Entry 7MDF (X-ray diffraction, 2.30 A resolution); this record covers chain A.

Chain A:
Molecule: Beta-lactamase
Source organism: Escherichia coli CFT073
Notes: EC 3.5.2.6
Reference sequence: Q0P7K6 (Q0P7K6_ECOLX); residues 31-504 here = UniProt positions 31-504
Amino-acid sequence (480 residues; each row starts with the number of its first residue):
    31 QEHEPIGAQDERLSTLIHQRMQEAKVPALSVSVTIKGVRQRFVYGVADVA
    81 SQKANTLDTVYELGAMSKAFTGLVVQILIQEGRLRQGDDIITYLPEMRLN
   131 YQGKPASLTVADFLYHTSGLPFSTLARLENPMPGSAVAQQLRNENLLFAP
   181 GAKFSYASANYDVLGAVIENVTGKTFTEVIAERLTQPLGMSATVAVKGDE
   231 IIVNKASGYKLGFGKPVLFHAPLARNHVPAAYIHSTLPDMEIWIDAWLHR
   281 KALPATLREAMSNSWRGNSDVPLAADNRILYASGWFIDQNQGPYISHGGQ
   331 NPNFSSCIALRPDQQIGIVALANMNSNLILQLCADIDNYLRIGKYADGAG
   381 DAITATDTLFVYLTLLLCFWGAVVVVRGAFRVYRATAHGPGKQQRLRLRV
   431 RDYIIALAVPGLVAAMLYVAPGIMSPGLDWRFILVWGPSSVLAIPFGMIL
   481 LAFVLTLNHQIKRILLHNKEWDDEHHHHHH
Unresolved in the structure: 31-35, 419-426, 497-510
Differences from the reference sequence: engineered mutation Ala-95 (Ser in Q0P7K6), Met-454 (Leu in Q0P7K6), Met-478 (Ile in Q0P7K6); expression tag (505-510)
Disulfide bonds: Cys-337/Cys-363
Residues lining bound ligands:
  - nonaethylene glycol (2PE), molecule 1: Asp-40, Arg-42, Tyr-369, Leu-370, Arg-371, Ile-372, Gly-373
  - nonaethylene glycol (2PE), molecule 2: Ala-305, His-327, Gly-328, Cys-337, Leu-360, Gln-361
  - nonaethylene glycol (2PE), molecule 3: Ala-382, Ala-385, Thr-386, Leu-389
  - 97N ((2S)-2,3-dihydroxypropyl (9Z)-hexadec-9-enoate), molecule 1: Phe-243, Gly-244, Thr-388, Val-391, Tyr-392, Thr-394, Leu-395
  - 97N, molecule 2: Ala-382, Thr-386, Leu-389, Phe-390
  - 97N, molecule 3: Thr-394, Leu-397, Cys-398, Gly-401, Ala-473, Phe-476, Gly-477, Leu-480, Leu-481, Val-484
  - 97N, molecule 4: Leu-396, Phe-399, Trp-400, Val-403
  - 97N, molecule 5: Ala-444, Leu-447, Tyr-448, Trp-460, Arg-461, Leu-464, Leu-472, Pro-475, Phe-476
  - Lauryl Maltose Neopentyl Glycol (AV0): Pro-151, Phe-152, Ser-153, Leu-177, Ser-185, Tyr-186, Phe-316, Gln-330, Ser-455, Pro-456, Leu-458
  - Z9A (methyl N~2~-[4-(4-bromophenyl)butanoyl]-D-asparaginyl-L-alaninate): Gln-330, Asn-355, Asn-357, Leu-360, Gln-361, Gly-380, Asp-381, Ala-382, Ile-383, Ala-385, Thr-386, Phe-390, Ile-463, Trp-466, Gly-467, Pro-468, Val-471
  - Z9G (N~2~-[4-(4-bromophenyl)butanoyl]-D-asparagine): Ala-95, Lys-98, Phe-152, Leu-155, Tyr-186, Ser-188, His-257, Ala-260, Ala-261, Gln-330, Asn-331, Pro-332, Phe-462, Trp-466
What the authors report for this chain:
  - binding site for Z9G: Ala-95, Lys-98, Tyr-186, Ser-188, His-257, Asn-331, Phe-462, Trp-466
  - catalytic residues: Lys-98, Tyr-186
  - mutagenesis - S95A: abolished catalytic activity (citing earlier work)
  - contacts within the chain: Glu-92/Asn-331 (hydrogen bond), Glu-92/Lys-235 (salt bridge), Leu-447/Trp-460 (backbone contact)
  - conformationally variable residues (loop rearrangement): Leu-218 to Ala-254
  - mutagenesis - F243A, H257A, W460A, F462A: unchanged catalytic activity
  - mutagenesis - N331A, W466A: abolished catalytic activity
  - mutagenesis - S188A, K240A: decreased catalytic activity
  - mutagenesis - K240A: decreased expression
  - mutagenesis - E92Q: unchanged catalytic activity on d-asparagine substrate
  - mutagenesis - E92Q: increased catalytic activity on d-aspartate substrate
  - mutagenesis - S188N: decreased catalytic activity on d-asparagine substrate
  - specificity-determining residues: Glu-92, Asn-331
  - self-association interface (contacts with another copy of this molecule); pairs are residue here / residue on that copy: Arg-308/Asp-367 (salt bridge), Arg-308/Tyr-324 (cation-pi contact), Lys-374/Asp-300 (salt bridge)
  - mutagenesis - R308A, Y324A: unchanged catalytic activity on monomeric fluorogenic probe

In short:
Chain A binds compound Z9A, compound Z9G, 3 copies of nonaethylene glycol, Lauryl Maltose Neopentyl Glycol and
5 copies of compound 97N. The paper reports catalytic residues Lys-98 and Tyr-186; S95A, N331A and W466A
abolish catalytic activity; 13 substitutions were tested in all.
Chain A is Beta-lactamase (Escherichia coli CFT073); the structure, Full-length S95A ClbP bound to
N-acyl-D-asparagine analog, was determined by X-ray diffraction, deposited together with 7MDE and 7UL6.
